PDB entry 4C8Q | X-ray diffraction, 3.70 A resolution | chains D and G of the 8 polymer chains in the assembly

Chain D:
Molecule: U6 snrna-associated sm-like protein LSM4
Source organism: Saccharomyces cerevisiae
UniProtKB: P40070 (LSM4_YEAST); residues 1-114 here = UniProt positions 1-114
Chain sequence (114 residues; each row starts with the number of its first residue):
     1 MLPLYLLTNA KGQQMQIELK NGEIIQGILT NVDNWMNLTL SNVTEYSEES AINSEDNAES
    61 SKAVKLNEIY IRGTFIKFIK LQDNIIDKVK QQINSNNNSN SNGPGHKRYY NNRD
Unresolved in the structure: 1, 53-62, 93-114
UniProt features mapped onto this chain:
  - mutagenesis: R72 (R72A: Slightly reduces affinity for poly-U RNA ends)

Chain G:
Molecule: U6 snrna-associated sm-like protein LSM7
Source organism: Saccharomyces cerevisiae
UniProtKB: P53905 (LSM7_YEAST); residue numbers follow UniProt; this construct covers 1-115
Chain sequence (115 residues; row label = number of the first residue in the row):
     1 MHQQHSKSEN KPQQQRKKFE GPKREAILDL AKYKDSKIRV KLMGGKLVIG VLKGYDQLMN
    61 LVLDDTVEYM SNPDDENNTE LISKNARKLG LTVIRGTILV SLSSAEGSDV LYMQK
Unresolved in the structure: 1-25, 73-86, 109-115
UniProt features mapped onto this chain:
  - mutagenesis: R95 (R95A: Slightly reduces affinity for poly-U RNA ends)

How chain D and chain G interact:
Contacting residue pairs (21):
  L19(D) with V100(G), hydrophobic
  K20(D) with M43(G), hydrogen bond (side chain-backbone); V100(G)
  D33(D) with I27(G)
  N37(D) with I27(G)
  E45(D) with R39(G), salt bridge
  E68(D) with S103(G)
  I69(D) with L102(G); S103(G)
  Y70(D) with L28(G), hydrophobic; M59(G); S101(G); L102(G), hydrogen bond (backbone-backbone); S103(G)
  I71(D) with V100(G); S101(G)
  R72(D) with L99(G); V100(G), hydrogen bond (backbone-backbone)
  F75(D) with T97(G); L99(G); V100(G), hydrophobic
Interface residues without a listed pair, chain D (12 interface residues in all): L66
Interface residues without a listed pair, chain G (14 interface residues in all): Y33, I98, S104

In short:
The interface between chain D and chain G involves 12 residues on one side and 14 on the other, with 3
hydrogen bonds and 1 salt bridge. Polar pairs include E45(D)-R39(G), K20(D)-M43(G) and Y70(D)-L102(G).
Here chain D is U6 snrna-associated sm-like protein LSM4 and chain G is U6 snrna-associated sm-like protein
LSM7, both from Saccharomyces cerevisiae. Entry 4C8Q (Crystal structure of the yeast Lsm1-7-Pat1 complex) was
determined by X-ray diffraction (same publication as 4C92).
